9FG1 - chains A and F of the 7 polymer chains in the assembly; structure by electron microscopy, 3.10 A resolution.

== Chain A ==
Name: Gamma-aminobutyric acid receptor subunit alpha-1
Source organism: Homo sapiens
Reference sequence: P14867 (GBRA1_HUMAN); residues 5-429 here correspond to UniProt positions 32-456 (UniProt number = residue number + 27)
Amino-acid sequence (411 residues; numbered -52 to 429; 71 numbers in that range are skipped by the numbering (no residue carries them; nothing is unmodelled there); the number before each row is that of its first residue; numbers below 1 keep their minus sign (Met-52 is residue -52)):
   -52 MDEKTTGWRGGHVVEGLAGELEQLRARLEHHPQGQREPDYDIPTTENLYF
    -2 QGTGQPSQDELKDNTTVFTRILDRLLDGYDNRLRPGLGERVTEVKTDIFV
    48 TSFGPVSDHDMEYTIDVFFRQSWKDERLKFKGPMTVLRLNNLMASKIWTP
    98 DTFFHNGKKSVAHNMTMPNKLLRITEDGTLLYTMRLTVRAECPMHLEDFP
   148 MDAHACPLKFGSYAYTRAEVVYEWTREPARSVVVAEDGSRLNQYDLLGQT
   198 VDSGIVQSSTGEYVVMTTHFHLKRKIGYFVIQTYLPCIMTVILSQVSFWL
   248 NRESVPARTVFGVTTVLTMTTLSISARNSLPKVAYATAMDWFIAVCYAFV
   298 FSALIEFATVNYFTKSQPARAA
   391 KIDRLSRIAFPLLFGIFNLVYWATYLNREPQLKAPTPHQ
Not modelled in the structure: -52 to 9, 419-429
Disulfides: Cys139-Cys153
Covalent attachments: glycan linked to Asn111
Sequence notes: initiating methionine (-52); expression tag (-51 to 4); linker (313-319)
Residues lining bound ligands: gamma-amino-butanoic acid (ABU): Phe65, Arg67, Leu118, Thr130
UniProt features mapped onto this chain:
  - binding site (4-aminobutanoate): Arg67, Thr130
  - binding site (3alpha-hydroxy-5alpha-pregnan-11,20-dione): Trp246
  - glycosylation (N-linked (GlcNAc...) asparagine): Asn11, Asn111

== Chain F ==
Name: Nanobody38
Source organism: Lama glama
Notes: antibody fragment or engineered binder
Amino-acid sequence (133 residues; each row starts with the number of its first residue):
     2 QVQLQESGGGLVQAGGSLRVSCAASGRTFTTYIMAWFRQAPGKEREFLAA
    52 MDQGRIQYYGDSVRGRFTISRDYAKNSVDLQLDGLRPEDTAVYYCAAGAG
   102 FWGLRTASSYHYWGQGTQVTVSSHHHHHHEPEA
Not modelled in the structure: 125-134
Disulfides: Cys23-Cys96

== How chain A and chain F interact ==
Pairs across the interface (30; chain A residue first):
  His142(A) with Thr32(F); Tyr33(F)
  Glu144(A) with Arg28(F), salt bridge
  Ala150(A) with Phe102(F), hydrophobic
  His151(A) with Phe102(F)
  Ala152(A) with Gly101(F)
  Lys156(A) with Asp53(F), salt bridge
  Leu194(A) with Trp103(F), hydrophobic
  Gly195(A) with Trp103(F)
  Asp199(A) with Tyr59(F); Leu105(F); Arg106(F), salt bridge
  Ser200(A) with Tyr59(F); Arg106(F)
  Gly201(A) with Gln58(F)
  Ile202(A) with Arg56(F); Ile57(F); Gln58(F), hydrogen bond (backbone-backbone)
  Val203(A) with Gly55(F); Arg56(F); Ile57(F), hydrophobic
  Gln204(A) with Arg56(F), hydrogen bond (backbone-side chain)
  Ser205(A) with Arg56(F), hydrogen bond
  Val212(A) with Ile57(F), hydrophobic
  Thr214(A) with Tyr59(F), hydrogen bond
  His218(A) with Gly101(F); Phe102(F); Trp103(F), hydrogen bond (side chain-backbone); Gly104(F)
  Leu219(A) with Phe102(F)
Also at the interface, not in a pair above, chain A (22 interface residues in all): Pro140, Thr197, His216
Also at the interface, not in a pair above, chain F (17 interface residues in all): Gln54, Ala100

== Overview ==
Chain A and chain F form an interface of 22 and 17 residues respectively; the contacts include 5 hydrogen
bonds and 3 salt bridges. Among the polar pairs are Glu144(A)-Arg28(F), Lys156(A)-Asp53(F) and
Asp199(A)-Arg106(F). Chain A binds gamma-amino-butanoic acid.
Chain A is Gamma-aminobutyric acid receptor subunit alpha-1 (Homo sapiens) and chain F is Nanobody38 (Lama
glama); the structure, Cryo-EM structure of the alpha1beta3gamma2 GABA(A) receptor in complex with GABA and
Nb38 in the short-lived ..., was determined by electron microscopy.
